Entry 1W93 (X-ray diffraction, 2.50 A resolution); this record covers chain A.

== Chain A ==
Molecule: Acetyl-coenzyme A carboxylase
Organism: Saccharomyces cerevisiae
Notes: EC 6.4.1.2; fragment: biotin carboxylase domain, residues 14-566
Reference sequence: Q00955 (COAC_YEAST); residues 14-566 here = UniProt positions 14-566
Chain sequence (553 residues; each row starts with the number of its first residue):
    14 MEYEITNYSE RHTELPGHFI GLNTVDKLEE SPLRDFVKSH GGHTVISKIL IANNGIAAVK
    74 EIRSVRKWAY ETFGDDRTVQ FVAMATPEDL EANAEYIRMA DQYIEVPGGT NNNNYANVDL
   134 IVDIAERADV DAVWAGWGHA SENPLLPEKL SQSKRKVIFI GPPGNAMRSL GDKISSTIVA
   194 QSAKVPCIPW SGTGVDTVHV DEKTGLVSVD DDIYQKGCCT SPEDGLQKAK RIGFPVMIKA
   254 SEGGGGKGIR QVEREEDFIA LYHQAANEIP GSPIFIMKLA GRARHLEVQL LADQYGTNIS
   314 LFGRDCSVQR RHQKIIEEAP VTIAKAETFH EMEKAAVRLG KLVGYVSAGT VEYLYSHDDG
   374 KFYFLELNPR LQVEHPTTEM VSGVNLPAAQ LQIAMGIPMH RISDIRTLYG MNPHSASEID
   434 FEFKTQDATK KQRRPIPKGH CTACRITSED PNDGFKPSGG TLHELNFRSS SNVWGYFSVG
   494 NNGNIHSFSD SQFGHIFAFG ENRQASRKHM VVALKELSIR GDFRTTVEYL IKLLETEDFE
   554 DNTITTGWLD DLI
Unresolved in the structure: 535-538
Curated features (UniProtKB/Swiss-Prot):
  - active site: Arg383
  - binding site (ATP): Gly256 to Gly261
  - binding site (Mn(2+)): Glu365, Glu379, Asn381

== In short ==
Curated annotation (UniProt) lists active-site residue Arg383, 6 ATP-binding residues and 3 Mn2+-binding
residues.
Chain A is Acetyl-coenzyme A carboxylase (Saccharomyces cerevisiae); the structure, Crystal Structure of
Biotin Carboxylase Domain of Acetyl-Coenzyme A Carboxylase from Saccharomyces cerevisiae, was determined by
X-ray diffraction together with 1W96 from the same study.
